PDB entry 7SQT | electron microscopy, 4.00 A resolution | chains A and D of the 24 polymer chains in the assembly

# Chain A (and D)
Protein: Chimallin
Organism: Escherichia phage vB_EcoM_Goslar
Notes: chain D of this document is another copy of the same molecule, construct and numbering; everything in this record applies to it too
UniProt: A0A482GDX1 (A0A482GDX1_9CAUD); residue numbers follow UniProt; this construct covers 1-631
Chain sequence (634 residues; numbered -2 to 631; the number before each row is that of its first residue; numbers below 1 keep their minus sign (Ser-2 is residue -2)):
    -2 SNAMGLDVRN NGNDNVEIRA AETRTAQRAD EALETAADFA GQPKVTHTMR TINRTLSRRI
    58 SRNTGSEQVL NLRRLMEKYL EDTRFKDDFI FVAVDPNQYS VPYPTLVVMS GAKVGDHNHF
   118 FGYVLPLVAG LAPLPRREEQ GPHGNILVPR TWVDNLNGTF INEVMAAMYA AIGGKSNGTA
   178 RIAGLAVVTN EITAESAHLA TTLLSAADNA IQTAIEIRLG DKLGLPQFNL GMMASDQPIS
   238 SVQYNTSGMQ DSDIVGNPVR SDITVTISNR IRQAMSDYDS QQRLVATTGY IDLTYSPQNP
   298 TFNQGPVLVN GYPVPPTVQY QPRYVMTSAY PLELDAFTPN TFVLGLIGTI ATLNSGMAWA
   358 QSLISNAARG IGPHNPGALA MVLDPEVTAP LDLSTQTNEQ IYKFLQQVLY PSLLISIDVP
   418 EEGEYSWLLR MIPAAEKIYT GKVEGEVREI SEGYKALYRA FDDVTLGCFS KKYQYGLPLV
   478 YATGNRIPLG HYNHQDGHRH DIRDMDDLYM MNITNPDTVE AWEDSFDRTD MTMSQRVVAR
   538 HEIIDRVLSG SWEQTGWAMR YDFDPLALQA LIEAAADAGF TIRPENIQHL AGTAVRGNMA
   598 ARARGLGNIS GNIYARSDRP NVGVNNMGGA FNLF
Not modelled in the structure: -2 to 44, 587-590, 616-625
Construct notes: expression tag (-2 to 0)

# Chain A / chain D interface
Pairs across the interface (61):
  Leu153(A) - Leu630(D)
  Ile158(A) - Leu630(D)  hydrophobic
  Ile179(A) - Phe631(D)
  Tyr309(A) - Gln301(D)
  Tyr309(A) - Gly302(D)  hydrogen bond (side chain-backbone)
  Tyr309(A) - Pro303(D)  hydrogen bond (side chain-backbone)
  Tyr309(A) - Leu305(D)  hydrophobic
  Met354(A) - Asn300(D)  hydrogen bond
  Tyr399(A) - Thr298(D)  hydrogen bond (side chain-backbone)
  Tyr399(A) - Asn300(D)  hydrogen bond
  Gln403(A) - Pro297(D)  hydrogen bond (side chain-backbone)
  Gln403(A) - Thr298(D)
  Glu418(A) - Ala627(D)
  Arg427(A) - Phe628(D)  hydrogen bond (side chain-backbone)
  Arg427(A) - Phe631(D)
  Pro430(A) - Phe628(D)  hydrophobic
  Arg593(A) - Tyr292(D)
  Arg593(A) - Pro294(D)
  Arg593(A) - Glu517(D)
  Arg593(A) - Glu520(D)  salt bridge
  Arg593(A) - Asp521(D)  salt bridge
  Gly594(A) - Tyr292(D)
  Gly594(A) - Pro294(D)
  Gly594(A) - Asp524(D)
  Asn595(A) - Thr291(D)
  Asn595(A) - Tyr292(D)  hydrogen bond (backbone-backbone)
  Asn595(A) - Ser293(D)  hydrogen bond (backbone-side chain)
  Asn595(A) - Asp524(D)
  Met596(A) - Pro294(D)
  Ala598(A) - Leu411(D)
  Arg599(A) - Ser293(D)
  Arg599(A) - Pro294(D)  hydrogen bond (side chain-backbone)
  Arg599(A) - Val304(D)
  Arg599(A) - Gln318(D)
  Arg599(A) - Tyr407(D)
  Arg601(A) - Leu411(D)
  Arg601(A) - Tyr478(D)
  Arg601(A) - Asp559(D)  salt bridge
  Arg601(A) - Pro562(D)
  Gly602(A) - Leu410(D)
  Gly602(A) - Pro562(D)
  Leu603(A) - Leu410(D)  hydrogen bond (backbone-backbone)
  Leu603(A) - Pro562(D)
  Leu603(A) - Gln566(D)
  Gly604(A) - Asn351(D)
  Asn605(A) - Gln566(D)  hydrogen bond (backbone-side chain)
  Ile606(A) - Ile569(D)  hydrophobic
  Ser607(A) - Glu570(D)
  Asn609(A) - Ala573(D)
  Asn609(A) - Thr578(D)
  Ile610(A) - Ile569(D)
  Ile610(A) - Ala572(D)  hydrophobic
  Ile610(A) - Ala573(D)
  Ile610(A) - Phe577(D)
  Ile610(A) - Thr578(D)
  Ile610(A) - Ile579(D)  hydrogen bond (backbone-backbone)
  Tyr611(A) - Ala348(D)  hydrogen bond (side chain-backbone)
  Tyr611(A) - Thr578(D)
  Tyr611(A) - Ile579(D)
  Ala612(A) - Thr578(D)
  Ala612(A) - Ile579(D)  hydrogen bond (backbone-backbone)
Other interface residues (no listed pair), chain A (35 interface residues in all): Asn154, Ala180, Gly181, Pro310, Val416, Pro417, Tyr558, Ala600
Other interface residues (no listed pair), chain D (49 interface residues in all): Gln234, Gln295, Phe299, Asn307, Ile347, Ser352, Ser409, Val516, Leu565, Arg580, Pro581, Asn629

# Overview
35 residues of chain A face 49 of chain D across their interface, with 15 hydrogen bonds and 3 salt bridges.
Polar contacts include Arg593(A)-Glu520(D), Arg593(A)-Asp521(D) and Arg601(A)-Asp559(D).
Both chains are Chimallin (Escherichia phage vB_EcoM_Goslar). Entry 7SQT (Goslar chimallin cubic (O, 24mer)
assembly) was determined by electron microscopy together with 7SQQ, 7SQR, 7SQS, 7SQU and 7SQV from the same
study.
